7ANE - chains Ax and 1 of the 124 polymer chains in the assembly; structure by electron microscopy, 3.90 A resolution.

Chain Ax:
Name: LIM zinc-binding domain-containing protein
Source organism: Leishmania major
Reference sequence: Q4Q7T1 (Q4Q7T1_LEIMA); residue numbers follow UniProt; this construct covers 1-216
Sequence (216 residues; numbered 1 to 216; the number before each row is that of its first residue):
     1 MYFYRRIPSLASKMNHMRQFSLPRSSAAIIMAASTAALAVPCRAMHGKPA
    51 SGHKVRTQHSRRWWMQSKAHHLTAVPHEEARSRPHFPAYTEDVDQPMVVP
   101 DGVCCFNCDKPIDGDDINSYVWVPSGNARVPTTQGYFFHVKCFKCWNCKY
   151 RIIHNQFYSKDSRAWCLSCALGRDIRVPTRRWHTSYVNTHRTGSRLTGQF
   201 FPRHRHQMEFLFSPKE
Unresolved in the structure: 1-45, 213-216
Disulfide bonds: Cys145-Cys166
Ion coordination: Zn2+ site 1: Cys105, Cys108, His139, Cys142; Zn2+ site 2 near Cys169 (its only coordinating residue here)

Chain 1:
Molecule: Large ribosomal RNA
Source organism: Leishmania major
Sequence (18998 nucleotides; row label = number of the first residue in the row; note: 3 numbers in that range are skipped by the numbering (no residue carries them; nothing is unmodelled there); a row labelled like 857A-857D holds insertion residues (857A, then the next letters in order); numbers below 1 keep their minus sign (U-1268 is residue -1268)):
 -1268 UUUCAAAAAUUGACUAAUUUUGAUAUUGUUUUGGCUCUGGACUAAUUAAU
 -1218 UCUCCUUUAAUUUUAUUAUCUAAAAUUUGCAUACUUACAUAUUAAAGUAG
 -1168 UUAGUUUAGAUAUGAAAAUUAGUUAGAUUUCCAUUUGAAUUAGUUAUGUU
 -1118 AAAUAUAGAAUUAGUUAGGGUUGAUAAUGAAAUCAAUUAAGUUUAUAUAU
 -1068 AAAGUUAGUUAGUCAAUAUGAAUUUUUUUGCAAACAUUUCCGGUUGACUU
 -1018 CAUGUGAUUACACGUACUCCGUUUUGUUUUUAUGUGUCAUGAUUUGCAUU
  -968 GAUUUUUUCGCAACCACACCAUAAAUCUAAUAUACUCAACAGCACCUACC
  -918 AAGAGUUAAAAAUGAAAUUAAAUAAAAAUAAAAAAUAAAAUAAAAAUAAA
  -868 AUAAAAAUAAAUUUAAAAAUAAAAAUAAGUUUAAAAAAUAAAUUAAAAUA
  -818 AAAAAUUAUAAAAUGGAAAUUGAAAAAUAAAUUACAAAUAAAAGAUUAAA
  -768 UUUGAAUUAAUUACAGAAAUUAGACACAACACGCCCGAUCGAUUUCAUGC
  -718 AUACACUUUUACUUCGUUUUCGGUUUACGUUUUGUUGUUUGUAUUGGCUC
  -668 GAUGGAUGAAUAUAAAAAGCUUAAAUACAAAAUUUCCAACAAUUGGAUAA
  -618 GCAAGAGUUAAAAAAUGAAAUUAAAUAAAAAUAAAAAAUAAAAUAAAAUA
  -568 AAAUUAAAAUAAAAUAAAAAAUAAAAAAUUAAAAAUAAAAUUAAAAUAAA
  -518 AAGUUAGAAAAUAAAAAAUUUAAAAAAUAUAAUUUGAAAAAUAAAUUACA
  -468 AAUAAAAGAUUAAAUUUGAAUUAAUUGCAGACACUAGACACACAUUUCCG
  -418 AUCGAUUUCACGUAUACAUUUGUACUUCGUUUUUGGUUUAUGUUUUGUUG
  -368 UUUGCACUGAUCGAGCAAAAUUUUUAUUUUAUAUAUAAUUUAAACUUUUG
  -318 UUGUUGUUUGUUAGUAAGCAAAAAUAUUUAUGUCAUUUUAAUAUUAUUUA
  -268 UGUACUUACUAUUAUUUUGAUAAAUUUUAACUUUAAAUAGCAUAAAAACU
  -218 ACAAUCAAUAAAGCAUAAAAAAAUUUAUUUAUGAUUAUAUUAAUAUAAAA
  -168 UGACCUAAUAUAAUGAAAAUACUUUAGUGUUAAGUUAUUUGUUUUAUUAU
  -118 GAAAUAAGUUGCACUAUUUAUUGAAUUAAUAAAGAAAGAAUAGAAAUAAA
   -68 UAAGUUAUAAUAUCUUUAAUUUAUUUAUAAUUUCUUUGCAUUUGUAUUUA
   -18 GUGUGAGUUUACAUUUAAUUUUAUAUUAUUUUAGUGUUAGUAUAUAUUUA
    32 AAUUUAAUCAAAGUUAUUAUUAAAUAAUAUUGAUUUUGGAUGAAUUUAAU
    82 UUUUAAUUAUAUUUUUGAAUUUUAAUUUUAUUAUUUUGAUUUAAUAUUUU
   132 UAAAAUAUUAUAUAUUUUAGAUUUAAAUUUGUUGUUUUAUAUUUAGUUUA
   182 AUGUUUAUAAAUUGAUAAUUAAUUUGUUUUAUUUUAAAGUUUUUAUGAAC
   232 UGUGAUUUAUAGUUUAUUAUUUUUAGUUUAAUGUUUAAAUAUUUAACUAG
   282 UGAUGGCACAGUUGUUCUAUAUGUACCUAUAAAAAAUAGUAAAAUUAUUU
   332 UAAUUAAAUUAAUAAAUAAUUAUUAAACUAAUUUUAUAUUAAUAUUAUGA
   382 AAAAUUUAAAAAUUAAUUUUUUUUUCUAAUUUUUAUAUAUUGAAGUAAUA
   432 UGUAUUGAAUUGAAUAUUAAAAAUACAAAUUUAAUUUGUAAUUAAUAAAU
   482 AUAUUUUAUUUUAAUAGAUGUUUAAUGUUAAUUAAUUUAUUAUUUUAAUA
   532 UUUAAUAUUUGUUUAUACAAAAGUAACUUUUUUUGAAUAUAAAGAAUUAU
   582 UAUUAUAAAUAUUAUUUUAAAAAUAUAAAAAUAUUGUUAAUAAAAUUAUC
   632 AAGUUUCAAAAGCGUUUAUUAAAUGCGUCGGUCUAAGUAUUAUAUUUAAG
   682 AUUAUUCUUGUAUAUAGAUUUUUAUUUUAAUAAUUCUACAUAAUUAAAAA
   732 UUAACCUCAAAUUAUAUUUAUUAGUAGCAUAGUAAUUUAUUAACUGAUUA
   782 UUAAAGCGUUCCAUAGAAAAUUUUAAAAUUAUAACAAUCUAAAUAAAUAA
   832 UAAAUUAAAAUAAAAAUUUUAAAAAA
857A-857D AAUU
   861 AAAAAAUUAAAAUAGGGCAAGUCCUACUCUCCUUUACAAAGAGAACGUUU
   911 AUAUGUAAUUGUAUGUUUGAUUGGGGCAAUACUAUAUCUAUUUAUAUAGA
   961 AAAAGAACUAUAUUUAUUGAAAUAAUAAAAGGUUCGAGCAGGUUAACAAG
  1011 CAUUAAUACUAAAUGUGUUUCAUCGUCUACUUAUUGCUAAAUUAUAAUUG
  1061 AUUGUUCAUCAAAAAAGCAAUUCGUUAGUUGGGUUAAAAUCGUUGUAAAG
  1111 CAGAUUUGUUUAUAUAUUUAAUUUUUGUAUAUAGUUAAAAAUUAAUAUUA
  1161 GUACGCAAGGAUUCAUUAUUUGUAAUUUAAAUAUAUUAAAUGUUAUUUUA
  1211 UUAAAUAAAAUAAAAUAAGUCAAUUGUUAUUAUUCAUAUUAAUUUUUUUA
  1261 AAAGUUUUUUAAUUUUAUAUUAGUUUAUUUGUUUAAAAAGUAUCUAAUUA
  1311 AUUCAUUAUUUAGGAAUAGUUAAUAAUAAUUUAUAAUUCUGAUUAGAUUU
  1361 GUUUGUUAAUGCUAUUAAAGGGGUGUGGAAAAAGUGUUAAAUUUUUGAUA
  1411 UAUUUAAAUAAUAAAUAAAAUAUAACUUAUUAGUCAGAAAUGGAUGCCAG
  1461 CCGUUGCGGUAAUUUCUAUGCUUUUAAAUAUUAUACAUUUAUUUUAUAAA
  1511 UUUGUUACUAUAUAUUUUUAGUCAAUAAAACUAAUAAUUAUUUUUAUUUG
  1561 UUUUUAAACACCGUUUGGUAUAUGCAAAUAAAAAAUGACAUUAAUUAUUA
  1611 AUUAUAUUAUAUUAUAUUUAUUCAUUUAAGUCAACAAUAUCUAUUUACUG
  1661 UUUUUGACAACAUGAUAAGGAUUAUAAAUGGUAUUGCAAAUUUUAUAAUC
  1711 AAAACUAAUUUAUUAUAUUAAAUUAGCAUGUUUAGAUAAAACAAUAAAUU
  1761 UAGAAGGUAUUGUUGCCCACCAUUCUUUGUAAUAAAGACAACGUGCAGUA
  1811 AUUAAUGUAUUUAUAAAAAUAUAUUUUUUUUUUUUAAAUUUUCGUUGCCU
  1861 UUUUUAUUAUUUAGAAAAUUUAUGAAUUUAUACAAAUCAAUAAUGAAAAU
  1911 UAUAGUAUUAUUAUUUAUGAGGAGAAUUUUCGGAAGGAGGGAUUUUCGGA
  1961 CCAGGAAUGUCCAGAGAGGUUUCGGGCAUCAGCGAUUGAUUUUGGGAGAA
  2011 CGGAGCCGCCGAGUGAAAUUUGCCCAGAGCAGAGUCGGGAGAAGAGUGGA
  2061 UCGACCGAAGAAAAGACCGUUUUUCGGAAGGGGAGCAGGUCCAACCGAUU
  2111 UUUUUGCCAACUUGCACAGGAGGGAGCCAGAAGCGCACUCAAAGUUAGUU
  2161 UUGGGAGAUUUGAAGGGAGAAAUUUCCGAGUUUAUUCAUAUAUUUUUUAG
  2211 UUUGUGUUAGCAAAUUUUGAAAUACAACUUUUUUGCAAAUUGGAAGAAAA
  2261 CCUCCCAAAUGUAGCUUCCCAAUCUUCCUCUCUAAUCCAUUCCCAACGGU
  2311 CUUUCCCCCAUCAUCCUCAGAUGUCUCUUCCCCCCCAAAAAAUCCUAAAA
  2361 AUCCAAGUUCAUCUCGCUCUCUCUCCCCUCAAUUUCCUUAAAAACUCGCU
  2411 UCCUAAACUUAUCCCGAAAACCCCGCUCUUCUUCCCUCUAAAUCUUUAUC
  2461 UCCUCCCCUCCAAAUCUCCCUCAAAUCUCUCCUCUCUUCUCCCGAAACUU
  2511 UAAUCUUUUUAUUUUAUAAAUAAAUUUGGUAUUUAAAAUAUUAUAAUUAA
  2561 AUAUUCUAAAUUAUUUAAUAAUAUUAGAAAUGAAUACUUUAUUAAAAUAA
  2611 UAUUAAUGUGUAAUAUAUUUAAUCAUAUUAGAAUUCCGUUUAAAUUGAAA
  2661 UAUAUUGAAUUGUAAUUAUCAAUACAAUAUAAGUUAUUAAAUAAUAAUUU
  2711 AAUUUUAUAUGUUUUAUAAUUGUAAUUAUUUAGUUUUGAAAGUUUAUAUA
  2761 UAAACAAGAUAUAACCUUUUUAUUUUUUAAUACAAUUUUAAAUGAAAUUU
  2811 AUGAUUUAUUAUUAUUAAAUAUUACUGGCAGACUACAUGAAAAAUAUAAA
  2861 AAGGCAUUUGUAUAGGUUUACUUUUGGACCUCAACAUCCUGCAGCUCAUG
  2911 GCGUUUUAUGUUGUUUAUUAUAUCUUUCUGGAGAAUAUAUAGUUUAUAUU
  2961 GAUGUAAUAAUUGGUUAUUUGCAUCGUGGUACAGAAAAGUUAUGUGAAUA
  3011 UAAAACUGUAGAACAGUGUUUACCGAUGAAGACUGGAUUAUGUGAGUGUC
  3061 GUUUGCAACGAGCAUUUACUGUCAUUGUGUUUUGAGUAUAUGUUGAGGUG
  3111 UUGUCUUGCUAUUCGCUGUGCAUUUAUGCGUUUAUUAAUGUGUGAGUUUA
  3161 CGCGUUGUUUCAAUGGACUUCUUUGUUGCUCUUGUAUGGUUAUGGAUAUA
  3211 GGAUCAUUGUCGCCAAUGCUUUGAUCGUUUGAAGAACGUGAUAAGUUGAU
  3261 GACUUUUUUUGAUUUGUGUUGUGGUUGUAGAAUGCAUUUAGCAUUUAUGU
  3311 GCUUAUUAGGUUUACUUGAUGAUUUUGUAUUUGGGUUUAUAGAUUUUUUA
  3361 UUGAUGUUGUGUAUAUCAUGUUUAUUUGUUUUAGAUUUAUAUGAUUUGCU
  3411 UUUUAUUGGAAAUAGACUUUUAUAUUUGCGUUUGCGCGGGUUAGCAUUUU
  3461 UUGAUGUUUUUGAUUUAUGUUUUAAUAGUAUAAGUGGUUGUUUGUCUAGA
  3511 UCGUUGGGUAUGGUAUGAGAUGUUAGAUUAUAUAGUUGUUACGAAUUAUA
  3561 UUUUAUGUUAGUUUUUGAUUAUUGUUUUUGUUAUUUAGGUGAUGCAUUUG
  3611 AUAGACUUUUUUUGCGACUUUUUGAUAUGCGUAUGAGUAUACUUCUAUGU
  3661 AAACAAUGCUUUUUUGUAGGUUUUUUUGUCUUUGGAUUUGUGUGUUUAUU
  3711 UGAUUAUAUGUAUGUUGAUGUAACUAUAGAAACUAUAAUUAGUUUAUUUU
  3761 AUAGUUUAUGAUGUUGCAUAUUACCAGGAUGUUCAUUUGCUAAUGUUGAA
  3811 CAUCCUAAAGGCGAAUACAGUAUUUUUUUAUGUUUUUUAUAUGGAUUUAU
  3861 AUCACGUUUACGUAUACGUUGUGCAGAUUUUGUGCAUAUUUGUUUAUUAG
  3911 AUGUGAUGAUGCGAGGGUUUAUGUUGCACGACUUAGUAGCAGUUAUUGGU
  3961 AAUGUUGAUGUUGUUUUUGGUUCUGUAGAUCGAUAAGCUAUUUAUUUAUA
  4011 UACAAAAAUGAAAGAUGAAUCUAAAAAUUGGUGCGGAGGGGUUUGAUUUU
  4061 UGUUGGGGUUCUGUCUUACCUGCUAUUUGUAUAGUUUAUUUAACUUUUUG
  4111 UUUAUGUGGAUUAUUUUGUAUUAUGUUUGGUAGUUUUGUUUUUAUUGAUU
  4161 AUUGUUUUAUUUGUUUUUUUUCUUGUCUUGUAUUUUGUUUAGUAUGCUUG
  4211 UUGUGCGAUUUAUUUGUAGAUUCAUUACGGGGUUUGUUUGAUGUUUGUUG
  4261 UUUUAUACGUUGUAUUCAAUAUUGUUUUGUAUGGUUUAUAAUUAGUGAAU
  4311 UACUUCUUUUUUUAUCUUUAUUUUAUGUAGUUUUCAGUUUAGUUUUAUUU
  4361 GUGAGUGUUGAAUUUGCAUUUGUAUUUGUUAUGCCUAUUAUGUUUAGUUG
  4411 UUUAAUUUGUGAUUUUGGUUUUGUAUUUUAUUGAUAUUUUAUUGAUAUUU
  4461 UUAAUUUAUUAAUUAAUACAUUUUUAUUAUUUGUAAGUGGUUUAUUUGUU
  4511 AAUUUUGUUUUAUUUUUAUUUUGAUUUCGUUUUUUUUUAUGUGUUUUAUU
  4561 UAUGUUAUGAGUCGGUAUAUUAUUUGGCUUUUUGUUUAUGUGAAAUCAAG
  4611 UUUGAGAGUUUUCAUUAUUAUUUGUGACUUGUAGUUGUGGCGUAUUUGGA
  4661 UCAAUACUUUUUUUAAUCGAUUUAUUGCAUUUUAGUCAUGUCUUUUUAGG
  4711 UAUAUUUUUGUUAUUUUUAUGUUUUAGUCGUUGUUUUAAUUUUUUAUGUA
  4761 UGGAUACACGUUUUGUAUUUCUAUAUGUAGUGUGCCUAUAUUGGCAUUUU
  4811 GUUGAUUGCGUUUGAUUUUUUUUAUUACGAUUUGUAUAUUUUGAUGUUUU
  4861 AAGUGUGGUUUACUUAUAUGCAUAAAGGCUCAAUUUUGAAUUUUUAAAUU
  4911 UUAUUCUAAAAAGCGGAGAGGAAAGAAAAGGCUUUUAACUUCAGGUUGUU
  4961 UAUUGCGUAUUUAUGGUGUGGGUUUUAGUUUAGGUUUUUUUAUUUGUAUG
  5011 CAGAUAAUUUGUGGUGUGUGUUUAGCAUGAUUAUUUUUUAGUUGUUUUAU
  5061 AUGUACUAAUUGAUAUUUUGUUUUAUUUUUGUGAGAUUUUGAUUUGGGAU
  5111 UUGUAAUACGAAGCACACAUAUUUGUUUUACAUCGUUGUUAUUUUUUCUU
  5161 CUUUAUGUUCAUAUAUUUAAGUGUAUAGUAUUAAUAAUUUUAUUUGAUAC
  5211 ACAUAUUUUAGUAUGGGUGGUAGGUUUUGUGAUAUAUAUAUUUAUAGUAA
  5261 UAAUAGGUUUUAUUGGCUAUGUUUUACCAUGUACAAUGAUGUCGUAUUGG
  5311 GGUUUAACAGUGUUCAGUAACAUUUUAGCAACUGUCCCAGUUAUUGGUAC
  5361 UUGACUUUGUUAUUGAAUAUGAGGUAGUGAGUAUAUUAAUGAUUUUACAU
  5411 UGUUAAAAUUACAUGUGUUGCAUGUGCUAUUACCUUUUGUAUUAAUACUU
  5461 GUAAUAUUUAUGCAUUUGUUUUGUUUACAUUAUUUUAUGAGUUCAGAUGG
  5511 UUUUUGUGAUCGAUUUGCAUUUUAUUGCGAACGUUUAUGUUUUUGUAUGU
  5561 GAUUUUAUUUACGAGAUAUGUUUUUGGCUUUUUUGAUAUUAUUUUUUGUA
  5611 AUUUAUUUUAUUUUUAUAAAUUGAUAUUUUGUUUUUCAUGAAGAAUCUUG
  5661 AGUUAUAGUUGAUACAUUAAAAACAUCUGAUAAGAUUCUUCCUGAGUGAU
  5711 UUUUUUUAUUUUUAUUUGGUUUUUUAAAAGCUGUACCAGAUAAAUUUACU
  5761 GGUUUAUUAUUAAUGGUUAUUUUAUUAUUUUCCUUAUUUUUGUUUAUAUU
  5811 AAAUUGCAUAUUAUGAUUUGUUUAUUGUAGAAGUUCAUUGUUGUGAUUUA
  5861 CAUAUUCAUUAGUUUUAUUUUAUAGUAUAUUUAUGAGUGGUUUUUUAGCA
  5911 CUGUAUGUUAUAUUAGCAUAUCCUAUAUGAAUGGAAUUACAAUUUUGAGU
  5961 GUUGCUUUUGUUUAUGUUAGUUGUAUGUAGAUUAGAUUAAAAAUUUAUAU
  6011 AUUUUUUAUUAAGCGUUAAUAUAUUAAAUUUUAUUUAGAAUAGUAUUAAU
  6061 AAUCAAAGGGUUGGAAGAAAUUUGCGAAAGAAAGGGAUCUUAGAAAGGAA
  6111 AUUUUAGUUUAAGACCGAGAAGGGGAGAAGGGAGAGAGAGAUUCGUGUUA
  6161 UUUAAUUUUUAUGGAUUAAUUGCGUAUUACUGUAUAACAUAUUUAAAUGU
  6211 CUAUAUUUUAUUUUGUAUUGUAUUUAUGUAUUAUAUGGCUUUUUUAUUUU
  6261 GUUUUUGCAUUUUAUUAGAUUUUAUAUUAUUUGGAAGUCUUUUAGUAGGA
  6311 GAUGCGUUUAUGGAUGUUUUUUUUUUACGUUAUCUAUUAUGCUUUUUGGA
  6361 GUGUUUUUCAUUAUUAUGUAGAUGUAUAUCUACUUUUUUACGAAUGUUUU
  6411 GUAAUCUUUUGUCUUCGCAUUUUUUGAUGCUUAUGUUUUGUGAUUUUGUA
  6461 UAUUUUUUUAUUGUAUUUCUAUUAUUUUUUUUAAUGUGUGAUAUUAUUUA
  6511 UUUUAUGAUAUUUUCAUUCGCCAUGCUAUUUUGCAUAAUAUUUUAUUUAU
  6561 UUUUAUAUGCAUUAGAUAUGUUUUGCGCAUUAUUACAAAUAUUUAUAUUU
  6611 UGUAAUAUGAUAAUGCAAUUAAUCAUGGAUUUUUUAUUGUUAUUAAUUUU
  6661 UCAUUAAUUUAUAGAAUUAAAUCGAAUAAGUUAAUUAUAUCAAAAAAUAG
  6711 UAUAAAUAUACUACAACUUAAUAUAAAAAAUAGGUUUGAAAAUCGCACAG
  6761 UAUGUAAUCGUACAACUCAGAAUCCUAUAAAUUGAUAAGAAAAUAUAAAG
  6811 AUGUUAAUUAUUAGUCUAAAAUAAAAAAUAUAAAUAAUAACCAACCAUAU
  6861 UAUUGAAAAGAAAAUAAUACAAAUUCCCAUAUAACUUAAGUGAAGUAGUA
  6911 AACAAAAUACUUUUAAAAAAAAACCAAAUACUAUUGGAAUAGCACCAAUA
  6961 CAUAAAAAAAUACUUGCUAAUAAUACACUAAUUAAUAAAUUAUUAAAAAA
  7011 GCUAAAAAAAAUAAAGUUAAUUAAAAAAUAAUUUUCAUUAUAUUUAAUAU
  7061 CGAACAUAUUAUAUACUAUAAAAAAAUAAUAUAAAAUUAUUAAUAUAAUC
  7111 AGACUUAAUGAGUAAAUUAAAUGAAAAUUUAGAUACAUAUAAAAGAUGUA
  7161 AUUUUUAUUAGAAAUAAAUAUUAAAAAUAAAAAACUAAAAUUAUUAACGC
  7211 UAAGUACAAAUAAAAGACUUACAAUUGCAAAACUAUUUAAUCCAAUUAAC
  7261 ACGCAUGUAAUGCAUUGUAUUAUAAUAAGUUUUAUAAAUAUUAUAUAAAA
  7311 GUAAAUAAAGCAAAUAAGCAAAAUAAUAAGUAUAAAGCAAAAUAAGACAU
  7361 AAAAUGUUAGCAUGUAGAUAAAUAUAAACACUCCAAGCCGAAUGUAUAAU
  7411 UGUUCUAAAAAUAAAAUCAAUAUUGCAAUAUAUAAUUUAAAUAAUAUAAG
  7461 UAAUAUAUAAAAUAAGCAUAAUAUACCUAAUCAUUCUUCAUCAAAUAUUA
  7511 GAAAACAAAAAUCACAGAGAUAAAAACAGUAAUUUAGUAACAUAUAAUAU
  7561 AGCAAGACAAAUAAUAAUAUAAAGUUUAUUAAAUUUAUCAUAUAAUAAUA
  7611 UCAUAAUAUUAGUAUUUUAUAACCGAAUCUACUUGAUAUUAAUAUAAGAA
  7661 AAAGUAAUAAGCUAAAUAAUUCAAAUAGUAUUGAAAUAAAAAGUAUAUGU
  7711 AUUACAUUUAAAAACAUAAAAAUUAUUAUAUAUUGUAUAAUUAUUAUCAU
  7761 GAAUACGAAUCUAGUAUCAAAGUUUAAAAAACAAAAAAGAAAAAAAAAGC
  7811 AAAAUAAAAAAAGUAGUAAAAAGAUAAAGCAUAUAUAUGAGUCUAAAAUU
  7861 GUUAGUAUUAUUAUGUUAAUAAUUACAAUUCAUAUUAAAUCAAAUGAUAA
  7911 AUAAAAAAGUGAAUUAUAAUCACAUAAGAUAAUAAAACUAUAAAGUAAUA
  7961 AAAAUAAUAUUAUAUGUAUUAAGUAUAGAAACAGAAGGAUUUCGAAAGGA
  8011 GAGGACAGUUUAAGGAUUUUGAGGAGAAAUUUCGAGGGGAAAGGGGGGAA
  8061 CCAGAAGAACAUAGAAGUCAGUUUUCGAUAUUAAAAUAAUAUAGCAAUUA
  8111 UUUUUGUAGUGAACAGUCAAAUAAAAGUAAGAACGCACAUGUAGAAUAAA
  8161 AAAAUAAGUAUAAAUGCUUGCGCUGUUGUAAUUUUUAGUCUAUAACCAAU
  8211 UACCCUUGGAUAAAAAAACCCAAUAAUUAAGAUAAUUAUAGCUUUAAAAC
  8261 AUAUAAAUAAGCCCCCAAAACAGAGACUGGCUAAUAAUAAUGUUGUCAGU
  8311 AACACAUGAUUUAUUUCAAGAACGGAAUAUAAUAUAAAAAAGAAUCCUGA
  8361 UAGUUCUGUAAUCAACCCAGCGACUAAUUCACUUUCACAUUCCAUAUAGU
  8411 CGAAUGGUAGUUUUAAUCCGUCUAGAAGCAUACUUAUUCAAAAUAUACAU
  8461 ACAAAUAAGAUGCCGGCAAUAUAAAAGUUUGUAAUAUAAAUCUGCCCAAC
  8511 ACAAAUGUCUUUAAUGCAAAAAAAGCUAAAGUAGUCUAACGAAUAUACAG
  8561 UUGUGUAUAAUAAAAAUAAGCCACUUUCAGAAAUAAUACUAAAAAACAUA
  8611 GUGCGCAUUGCAGAAAGAUAUACAAAGCAACUAGAGAAUAAAAAGCAACC
  8661 UACAAAAAAUGUGCUAAACAUAUUACUGAAAACAUGUACGCACAUCAUUA
  8711 UUGUAAUAGUGAAUCCUGUGUCUAAUAACAGUAUAAAACCUAUAGGAAAA
  8761 UAAAACCAACCAAUAAAAAUGCAGCAUGUAGUAAUUAACAUUGCACCUAU
  8811 UAAGUAAAUGAUUUCAAAACUAAUUACAAAAAUGAUAAAUUUAAUAAAAA
  8861 GUUUUAUUCCGUCAGUUAUUGGUGUUAAAAUUCCAAAAAAACAAAGGGCC
  8911 GGACCUAUUCGUAUUUGAACUAAAGCUAAAAUUCUUCUUUCACAAAGACU
  8961 UACAAAGCCGGUCAAGACAAGAACAACUAAAAUGUCAAUAAUAAUAAUGA
  9011 UAAUAAUAUCUAUAUUUAACAUUUUUAAUUAUGGCUUUUAUUUUAUCAUU
  9061 UUGAAUGAUUUUUUUACUGGAUUCUGUAAUUGUUUUAUUAUCUUUUGUGU
  9111 GUUUUGUAUGUAUAUGGAUAUGCGCUUUAUUAUUUUCAGCAUGUUUAUUA
  9161 GUGUCGAAAUUAAAUAAUGUUUAUUGUACUUGGGAUUUCACGGCAUCUAA
  9211 GUUUAUUGAUGUGUAUUGAUUCAUUAUUGGAGGUAUGUUUUCAUUAGGAC
  9261 UUUUACUUAGGUUAUGUUUGUUAUUAUAUUUUGGUCAUUUAAAUUUUGUU
  9311 AGUUUUGAUUUAUGCAAAGUUGUUGGAUUUCAAUGGUAUUGAGUCUAUUU
  9361 UAUUUUUGGAGAAACAACAAUAUUUAGUAAUUUAAUUUUGGAAAGUGAUU
  9411 AUAUGAUUGGUGAUUUACGUUUAUUACAGUGUAAUCAUGUUUUAACUUUA
  9461 UUAAGUUUAGUUAUAUAUAAAUUAUGAUUAUCUGCUGUUGAUGUUAUACA
  9511 UUCAUUUGCAAUUUCAAGUUUAGGUAUUAAAGUAGAGAACCUGGUCGUUG
  9561 UAAUGAAAUAGUUUUAUUUUCAUCAAAUAAUGCUACAGUGUAUGGGCAAU
  9611 GUAGUGAACUUUGUGGUGUAUUACAUGGAUUUAUGCCAAUAGUGAUUUGU
  9661 UUUAUAUAGGUAUAUAAUCUAUAUCAUAAUAUUAGGGGAAAGAAGGACUG
  9711 AGUCGAAUAUUUGAUUUAUUAUGUAUUAGGAGUUAUGAUUUUAUAUUAUG
  9761 AUGAUUUGAUUUAGACUUUAUUUUAUAUGAUUUCGUUUUUGAUUUUGUAG
  9811 UGUGUAUAACUUUUAUUUUUGUGUUUGUCUUAGGUUUUUUUCUUAGAAUA
  9861 UUUUUUAGUUUUGUAUUUGUGUUAUUAUUUAUAGUUUUUUUUGGUUUAUU
  9911 UAUGCUUACGUUUAUGUAUAUAGGUUAUUUUAUAUAUUAUAUUUAUAUAU
  9961 UAUAUAAUUUUAUAUGUUAUUUUUUUUGUUUUAGUAUUUCGUAUUUAUUA
 10011 UAUUAUAUUGAGUUUUUUACAUAUUUAUUAUGUUUUAUAUUUAUAGAUUU
 10061 UAUAUCGUUUUCUAUCCAUUUAAUUUCUUAUUUUGGCAUUAUUUAUAUAU
 10111 UUAAUGUUAUAUUUUGUUCGUAUUUAUUUUGUCUAUUUUAUUUUAUAAUU
 10161 UGUUUUAUAUUUUGUUUUAUAUUUUUUGUUAUUCGAUGUUUAUUUAUAAU
 10211 AGUUUAUGAUUUUUUGUUUUUUAAUUUUGAUAUAUAUUUAUCAUUUUUAA
 10261 UGUGUGAUAUGUUGUAUAUCGAUUAUAUAUGUUUUUUAUUGAUAUAUUUU
 10311 GGUUUUAUAUUUUCAUUUAUAUUAGGCUUUUUUUGUUUUAUAUUUGUUUU
 10361 AAAUUAUGUUUUUUUAGUAUUAUUUUUUGUCUUGGCGUUAUUUUUUGGGU
 10411 UUUUAUUUUUAUCAUAUGGUAUUUUUAUAUUUUUUAUUUAUUAUUUUUUU
 10461 UGAUUAUUCGUUAUAUAUAGUCGUACAUGUUUUACAUUAGUGCAAUCGGU
 10511 AAUUAUAUUUUUUAAAUUUUUAUACUUUGAUGUUUUUUUUAUAUUUAUAU
 10561 UUUUAUUGAUAUUGUUUAUUAUUUGUUUUUUUGGUUUCUUUUUAAAAGAU
 10611 UUUUUAUUUUUGAAUUUUUUUUUUGAUAUGUUUAUUGUAUUAAUAAGUUA
 10661 UGAUGUGAAUAAUUAUUGUGCAUUUUAUAAUCAUUAUCAACAGUUUUGUG
 10711 UUACUCAAUUAUUGUCUAUUUAUAUGUAAAAAAAUAAAAAUAAAGAUUGU
 10761 CAAAAAUAUAUAAAAAAAACAAAGCAGAAACACAAUAUUAAAAACAGGUA
 10811 GUCUAAAACUAUAUGCGCAAAGUCAACUAGUAAUAAAUAUAAAACCAUUA
 10861 CACAAGGUAUUCAGGUUGAGAAGUAGAAAAAGCAGUAUAGGCUGAAUACG
 10911 AAUAGAUUAACAAAGAAUAAACAAUAGUCUCAAAAUAAAAACACACAGAA
 10961 CAGUGCGCAUAAAAACAAAAUUAAGCUUGCUAAUAAUAGCAUUCCGUAGA
 11011 GCAUGAAUGAACUUCAAAAUAAAAAUGACACAGGAUAGUCAGAUAUUCUA
 11061 CGAGGAAAUGCAUACAUACCUAAACUAUGCAUUGGGAAAAAAACCAUAUU
 11111 AGAUCCUAUAAAAAGCGUACUAAUAAAGUAAAACAUUCAGAAUAAAUAUA
 11161 AUUCUAUAGGUAGUCAUUUUGCAAGAAAGUGAAUAAAUCCUGCAAGAAAU
 11211 CCAACAACAGCACCUAAAGAUAAAACGUAGUGAAAGUGACCGACUACAAA
 11261 GUAUGUGUCAUGUAACAUGAUGUCUAUACCAACAUUCGCCAAAAAAAGCC
 11311 CUGUUACAGCACCAGACAAAAACAUAAAAAUAAACAUUAUAACAAAAUAU
 11361 AUCUCAAAUGUAAUUAUAAUAUCUGUAUAAAUAAAACUAUAGAUCCAAUU
 11411 GAAUAGCUUGACACAUGUGGGUAGGCCAAUCAAAAUAGAUACUCCACCAA
 11461 AAUAUGCUCUAGAAUCAACAUCCAUCCCUACAACAAACAUGUGAUGCGCU
 11511 CACACAAACAUACCUAAGAUCGCAAUUAAUAUCAUUGAAUAUAUCAUUGC
 11561 AACCGCACUGAACACACAGCGAAAUCCGACUAUUUCAAUAAUAGUAGAGA
 11611 UAAGACCAAAUACAGGUAAUAAUAUUAUAUAAACUUCAGGAUGACCAAAA
 11661 AAUCAAAACAGGUGUUGAAAUAGAAUCAAGUCACCACCACCAACAACAUC
 11711 AUAAAAUGAAGUAUUAAAGUUUCUGUCACAUAAAAUCAAGGUCACACCUC
 11761 CCGCUAAUACUGGUAAAGUUAUUAUUAACAAAAUAGCAGUUAUAAGCGCA
 11811 GCUCAAAUAAAUAGCGAUCACGAUAAAAAACUAAAGAAUUUUCUACGACA
 11861 GCAAAAUACAGUACCAAGUAAAUUUAUAGAGUUUAAAAUACUUGAUACAC
 11911 CUAAUAGAUGAACCGCAAACAUAACAAAGUCACAAGCCAAACUUGAAUGA
 11961 AAGUCUAUACAUAUUAAAGUAGGAUAUAGCGUCCAACCCACACCCAUACC
 12011 UUCCUCAGUCAAAAAACCGCUUACAACACAGCCAAAUCCGGCCAAGUACA
 12061 UUCAAAAACUCAUGUUGUUUAAACGUGGAAAAACCAUAUCGGGAAAACCU
 12111 GCCAUAACAGGAAUAAAGUAGUUCACAAGACCUCCCAUCAUAACAGGCAU
 12161 UAUAAACGCAAAAACCAUUAUCAAUCCAUGCGAGGUAAUUAAAACGUUAU
 12211 AAAACUGGUAAUCUCCAAACAAAACACCACAUCCUAUAAUAGAAAGUUCA
 12261 AGUCUAAUAAAUAGUGAAUAAACAUAUCCAACGAAUCCUGAUAGGAUUGC
 12311 AACUAAGAGAUAACACAAACCAAUCAUUUUAUGCGAAACACUUAAACACA
 12361 CCAAACAAAGUCAAAACAUUUUCAAUAUAAAAAAUUUAAAUUUAAUUUGU
 12411 UUGAUUUUAUAUAUAGUAAUAAUCCAAUCAAUUUUCGCUCUCGCCUUUCU
 12461 CCCACCCCCUUCUGCUUUCUUCCCUCCAACCUCUCUUCUUCCCCUCCCUA
 12511 CCUUUCUUCCCCUUCUAUUUCAGUUCCUUCUCCCCCUCCCUCCUAAUCCC
 12561 UGCUCUUCCAAAGUCUCUCUUUCUUCCCCUAAAGUCUUUCCCUGCUUUCU
 12611 AAUUUACUGAUUAAAAUAGUAUACGUGCUUGGUUAAUGUGUAUUGACUUC
 12661 AGUCAAAAUAUAAAAGUAGAGCUAGAUUAAAGUAACUAAAUAAUAAAAUU
 12711 UAAUAGAUGUUUAAGUUUAUAUUGAUUACUUUGAUUUUUUUGUUAUUAUU
 12761 UUUAAUAGUCAUAUUUAUAUUUAUUAAUUAUAGUUUUUGUUUAGCAUUGC
 12811 AAUUAAAUUAUGUUUAUAUAAAUAUAUAUCUAAAUUAUAUUAGUCUAUGA
 12861 UUUAUUUUUUUCAUGGGAGUUAUUGUAUAUUUUCUUGUUUUUCUUUUGUC
 12911 ACGUAAGUUAGUGUCUUACACAAAAUAUUUUUAUGUUUUAUGCUCGUAUU
 12961 UAUUUAUAUUUUUUGAUGUUGUAUUUAUAAUUUUAAUAGAUGACUUUAUG
 13011 UGUUUUAUGAUUUUAUUUGAAAGUUUAUUUUUUCCAAUUUGUUUUGUAAG
 13061 UUUAUUUUUUAAUUUUAAUAAUAGAUUUAUAUUUGCUAUAUUUUAUUUGG
 13111 UAGUAUUUAGUUCCUUAAGCUCAAUAAUGUGUAUUAUGAUUUGUAUAUUA
 13161 AUUAUUUUUCAUUUUAAUGUUUUGAGUCUGCAUAGUUUUGUUGAUGUGUG
 13211 UAUUUUUGAUAGUUUAUACUUAGGUAUGUAUAUAUGAGUGUUAUUAUUUA
 13261 UAAUGUUUGCUAUUAAGUAUCCAAUCUGACCAAUGCAUGUAUGAUUACCA
 13311 GAAAUGCAUGUAGAAGUCAAUACUGAAUUAAGUGUGUUGUUAGCAAGUGU
 13361 UGUGUUAAAAAUAGGUUUUUUCGGUCUUUAUAAAUUUUUAUUUUUGAGUU
 13411 UUAAUCAACUUUCGUUAUGGUUUUUAGGUUUUGUGGAUUGUUUAGUGAUG
 13461 UUAGGUUUGACAUUUUUGGCUAUUACGUUAUUAUUUUUGAGUGAUUAUAA
 13511 AAAAAUAAUCGCAAAUUGGUCUGUUAUACAUACGGGUAUAGCCUUAAUUU
 13561 UAUUGUGACAUAACGAUAUAUUGUUUUUAGGUUUAUUGAUUUUUUGUAAU
 13611 UUAUCACAUAUAAUAAGUUCUGCAUUAAUGUUUAUAAUGGUCGGAUAUAU
 13661 GUAUGAUAAUUAUGGUAUUCGAAUAUUUUUAUUAUUGGUGUCUUUUUUUG
 13711 GUAUUAGUUUGUGGAGUUCAUUAUUUUUAGGGAUUUUUUUAUUUAAUAUA
 13761 GAUUUCCCAUUUAUGCUGUUAUUUUAUGUUGAUAUAUUUUUAUUGUAUGG
 13811 GCUAAUUUCAUUAUCAUUUGUAUAUAUUUGUUGUUUUUACAUAAUAAUAU
 13861 UAGCAAUAUUUCUAUCAUCGAUAUAUAUAUAUAUAUGCUUAAGUUUUUAU
 13911 UCUUUUAUAUGAGUAGAUAAAUACUUACGUUUAGAUUUAACAAUAAAUGA
 13961 UAUUUAUCUAUAUUUUGUUAUAAGCGUGAUGGUUAUUUUUCUAUUUUAUU
 14011 UAAUUUAUUUGUUAUUUUAAUUAAUUUUAUUACACUAUUUUUUUUUCCGU
 14061 CCAGAUCUUUUAACAAAUCCCAUUCUCCCCCCUUUUCCUUCCCCCCUUUU
 14111 UUAAAACCUUAAAAGUCCCCUUCUGCGAACUUCUUAUGUCUCGUGUUCUG
 14161 UCUCCCCUGUCUCCCGCUCUGCCCUCUUUCCCUCUUUUCCAAACUAAUCC
 14211 UAUUGACCUUUAAUCUAAAGUUAAAAACGUGAAUUUUUGAGUGAGUUGCU
 14261 UUUUGUUAUUUUAGGGAAAAGCCACGAACCAAGCUCCGGAACCGACGGAA
 14311 UUGCAAAGAAGAAAAGAAAUUUUGUAUGCUUUUGGGGAUCCUAGUUGAAG
 14361 GAAUUUUGGGGGGAGAGCCAGGAGAAAGAUUUCACGGAAUUUGUUUUCGU
 14411 AAGCUAAAUUAUAAAUUUUAAUAUUAUAAGUAUUUAAUAUUCGACUUUAU
 14461 UUUUAUAUUCAGAAUUAAAAAUGUUUAUGUUUUUUUUUAUGUUUUUUUUC
 14511 AUGUUUGGAUUUGUUUGUGGUAUAUUUUUUGUUGGAAGGCAUAUGUUAAG
 14561 UUUUUGAUUAUCAAUAGUUUUAUGUGUUUUUUUAGUUUUAUCUGUACUAU
 14611 UUAGUUGUUUUUGUCUUAGUGUAUGUAUAUAUGGGUACUGCUUUUAUGAU
 14661 UUUUGUUUAAUUUUAAUUUUAGACUUUUGUUUUGUUUGAUUAACUUUUUA
 14711 UUGUAAUGGUUUUUAUAUAUUUAUUUUAUAUUUAAUUGAUAUUGUGUUUU
 14761 GUUUUAUAGUUUUUUAUGCAUUCUAUUAUAUGUAUUUUGAUGUAAUGUUA
 14811 GCCCGUUUUUUCCAUAUAUUUUGAUGAUUUGUUUUGUGUAUGAAUUUUUU
 14861 UAUAUUGUCGUAUGACUUUUUAACAGCUUAUUGUGGUUGAGAGUUGUUAG
 14911 GUUUAUUUUCAUUUUUUUUGAUAUCAUAUUUUUGAUAUAGAUUUUAUGCG
 14961 UUAAAAUUUGCUUUUAAAGCUUUUUUCAUAAGUAAAAUAGGCGAUGUUUU
 15011 GCUAUUAUUAGCAUUUACAAUAUCAUUUUUAAUAAAUGGCUAUUGUGUGA
 15061 UUACAUUUUAUUUUUUAUCGUUUUUAUGUGUGGAUUAUGUUUUAUUAUUG
 15111 UUUAUAAUAAUUUUAUUAUUAUUGUGUGGUUUUACUAAGUCUACUCAAUU
 15161 UGGUUUACAUAUUUGACUGCCAGAUGCAAUGGAAGGACCAAUCCCAGUGU
 15211 CUGCACUAAUUCAUGCUGCAACAUUAGUUGUAUGUGGUAUUAUAUUGGUU
 15261 AGUUUUAUUUUUUGAUGUUUUGAUUUUUGAUUUUGUUAUUUUUAUGGAUU
 15311 GCUUGGUUGAGCUAGUUUGAUUUUAGUAAUGAUGAGUUUAUGUGUUUUUU
 15361 AUAAUUUUGAUGUAAAAAGGUAUGUUGCAUUUAGUACUAUAUGCCAAAUA
 15411 AGUUUUUCUAUGUUUUGUUGUUUAUGUCUAGAUCUAUAUGUAGGUUGUUU
 15461 AAUUUUUUGUUAUCAUAUGUUUUAUAAAGCAACUUUAUUUAUUGUGCUAG
 15511 GUGUUUGAAUUCAUUUUUUUUUUGGAUUGCAGGAUAUACGUUGUUAUUUU
 15561 UUUACAUAUUUUUGUGGUUGUAUUUUAGCACGUAUGUUAUUGAUAUUUGC
 15611 UUUGUUAAACUCAUGUUCAUUAUGAUUUUUGUGUGGAUUUUAUUGUAAAG
 15661 AUCUUCUUUUAUGUAUGUUAAUGUUAACAUCAUUUUUUUUUAUAUUAGAG
 15711 UUUUUGUGUGUGUGUAUAUUUUUUAUAUUUUUUACUGUGUUAUAUAAUUA
 15761 UUUUUUGUUAUUUUUUUUGUGUUUUGUAUUUAAAUGCUUUUGUUUAAUUG
 15811 AUACACUUUUUUUAAUUUUUGAUUUUGAAUGCUGUCUUGUAUAUUGUACA
 15861 UUUUGUUUAUAUAUGUGUUUUAUACUAAUUUUUUUUGUUUUAGAUUUUUU
 15911 AUAUGUUUUUAUUUUUUCAAGUUAUUGCUUAUUUUGAUCUUUUUAUUUAU
 15961 AUUAUAUGUCUUUUUUUGAUAUUGCGAUAUUUACUAUAUUUGUAAUGAUU
 16011 UCAUUAAGUUUUGUAUAUUAUGGUUGUAUUAUAUUUUAUUUUUUUAAUAU
 16061 UGAUUGUAUUAUGUUUUUUUGACGAAUAUUUUUGUUUAUAACUGUCGGAU
 16111 UUUUAUUUUUUAUAUUUUCGGUAUGAUAUUUUAUUUGUUUUUAUAUAUAU
 16161 AUAUUUAUGUUUGUGUGAAAUAUUGUUAUAUAUUUUAGAUAUAAUUUAAA
 16211 GUAUUGUUUAUUUUUUUGUAUGUUAUUUAUAAUAUACAUUUAGUAGAGCU
 16261 AUGCAAAUUUAAUUUUGAAUUAAAUUCAGUCUAUCAGAGUAUAUUUUAUU
 16311 UAGAAAUUUAUAUUAUCUUUUAACUCCAAGUUUUUUAAGUAGUGUUUUGC
 16361 UAUUUUUUGUUAGAAUAUUAAUUGUAAAAUACAUAAUUUAUCUAAAUAAU
 16411 UAAUUAAUGAAAAGUAACUAAGACAAAAAAUGGUAUAAAAAGUAAAAUAA
 16461 GUAUUAUAGAUAAUAGUUAAUUUUUAAUUUUAUUAUGCAAGCACAACGAA
 16511 UUUAUUUUUAGUAAUAAUACGCCAAUAUGUUAUAUUUCCUGCCCAAUGAU
 16561 UGUAUGAACAAUUUUUGUAUGAUAAAUAAGUCGCCCACACCACGAAAUAA
 16611 CAAAUUUUUGCACGCCACAACAAAUUUAUGAACGAGUUUCUGUAUGCCAC
 16661 AACAAAUUUAUGAACGAGUUUCUGUAUGCCACAACAAAUUUAUGAACGAG
 16711 UUUCUGUAUGCCACAACAAAUUUAUGAACGAGUUUUUGUAUGCCACAACA
 16761 AAUUUAUGAACUCUGUAUGCCACAACAAAUUUAUGAACGAAUUUCUGUAU
 16811 GCCACAACAAAUUUAUGAACGAGUUUCUGUAUGCCACAACAAAUUUAUGA
 16861 ACGAGUUUCUGUAUGCCACAACAAAUUUAUGAACAAGUUUCUGUAUGACA
 16911 CAACAAAUUUAUGAACGAGUUUCUGUAUGACACAACAAAUUUAUGAACUC
 16961 UGUAUGCCACAACAAAUUUAUGAACGAGUUUCUGUAUGCCACAACAAAUU
 17011 UAUGAACGAGUUUCUGUAUGCCACAACAAAUUUAUGAACGAGUUUCUGUA
 17061 UGCCACAACAAAUUUAUGAACGAGUUUCUGUAUGCCACAACAAAUUUAUG
 17111 AACUCUGUAUGCCACAACAAAUUUAUGAACGAAUUUCUGUAUGCCACAAC
 17161 AAAUUUAUGAACGAGUUUUUGUAUGCCACAACAAAUUUAUGAACAAGUUU
 17211 CUGUAUGACACAACAAAUUUAUGAACGAGUUUCUGUAUGCCACGAACAAA
 17261 UUUAUGAACGAGUUUCUGUAUGACACAACAAAUUUAUGAACGAGUUUCUG
 17311 UAUGACACAACAAAUUUAUGAACGAGUUUCUGUAUGACACAACAAAUUUA
 17361 UGAAUGAGUUUCUGUAUGACACAACAAAUUUAUGAACGAGUUUCUGUAUG
 17411 CCACGAUAAACAUAUUUAUAUUAUAUUAUAUUAUAUUAUAUUAUAUUAUA
 17461 UUAUAUUAUAUUAUAUUAUAUUAUAUUAUUAUAUUAUAUUAUAUUAUAUU
 17511 AUAUUAUAUUAUUUAUAUUAUUAUAUUAUUAUAUUAUAUUAUAUUAUAUU
 17561 AUAUUAUAUUAUAUUAUAUUAUAUUAUAUAUUAUUAUAUUAUUAUAUUAU
 17611 UAUUAUAUUAUUAUAUUAUCAUUAUUAUUAGAAUAUUUACUAAUAUAUAU
 17661 AUAUAUCUAUAUCAAGCUUGUUAGAAAAAACUAUGUUUUUUCUAACAAGA
 17711 UUGAUACUCUCGGUAUGG
Unresolved in the structure: -1268 to 36, 713-747, 857A-857D, 1159-17728
Differences from the reference sequence: conflict U1840 (A3110 in 1756572068), U1841 (A3111 in 1756572068), U1843 (G3113 in 1756572068)
Ion coordination: Mg2+ near A176 (its only coordinating residue here)

Chain Ax / chain 1 interface:
Residue-residue contacts - 92 pairs, chain Ax then chain 1:
  His46(Ax) - A757(1)  phosphate contact
  His46(Ax) - G758(1)  salt bridge to the phosphate
  His46(Ax) - G777(1)  phosphate contact
  Gly47(Ax) - A799(1)  sugar contact
  Gly47(Ax) - A800(1)  sugar contact
  Lys48(Ax) - A652(1)  base contact
  Lys48(Ax) - G758(1)  salt bridge to the phosphate
  Lys48(Ax) - A799(1)  sugar contact
  Lys48(Ax) - G1091(1)  sugar contact
  Lys48(Ax) - G1092(1)  sugar contact
  Pro49(Ax) - A652(1)  phosphate contact
  Pro49(Ax) - A798(1)  sugar contact
  Pro49(Ax) - A799(1)  sugar contact
  Pro49(Ax) - G1092(1)  sugar contact
  Ala50(Ax) - A641(1)  sugar contact
  Ala50(Ax) - A652(1)  phosphate contact
  Ala50(Ax) - A798(1)  base contact
  Ser51(Ax) - A642(1)  base contact
  Ser51(Ax) - A652(1)  hydrogen bond to the phosphate
  Gly52(Ax) - A798(1)  sugar contact
  His53(Ax) - U259(1)  hydrogen bond to the sugar
  His53(Ax) - A277(1)  sugar contact
  His53(Ax) - C278(1)  sugar contact
  His53(Ax) - U650(1)  phosphate contact
  His53(Ax) - U651(1)  salt bridge to the phosphate
  Lys54(Ax) - U253(1)  salt bridge to the phosphate
  Lys54(Ax) - A277(1)  phosphate contact
  Lys54(Ax) - C278(1)  phosphate contact
  Lys54(Ax) - U279(1)  salt bridge to the phosphate
  Lys54(Ax) - G797(1)  sugar contact
  Lys54(Ax) - A798(1)  phosphate contact
  Val55(Ax) - A277(1)  sugar contact
  Val55(Ax) - A624(1)  base contact
  Val55(Ax) - A798(1)  hydrogen bond to the phosphate
  Val55(Ax) - A799(1)  phosphate contact
  Arg56(Ax) - A277(1)  phosphate contact
  Arg56(Ax) - C278(1)  phosphate contact
  Arg56(Ax) - A624(1)  salt bridge to the phosphate
  Arg56(Ax) - G797(1)  phosphate contact
  Arg56(Ax) - A798(1)  hydrogen bond to the phosphate
  Thr57(Ax) - U253(1)  phosphate contact
  Thr57(Ax) - C278(1)  phosphate contact
  Thr57(Ax) - G797(1)  hydrogen bond to the sugar
  Gln58(Ax) - U254(1)  hydrogen bond to the phosphate
  Gln58(Ax) - U255(1)  hydrogen bond to the phosphate
  Gln58(Ax) - A633(1)  sugar contact
  His59(Ax) - A276(1)  phosphate contact
  His59(Ax) - A277(1)  salt bridge to the phosphate
  His59(Ax) - A624(1)  hydrogen bond to the sugar
  His59(Ax) - A625(1)  salt bridge to the phosphate
  His59(Ax) - A633(1)  phosphate contact
  His59(Ax) - G634(1)  salt bridge to the phosphate
  Ser60(Ax) - A633(1)  hydrogen bond to the sugar
  Ser60(Ax) - U635(1)  phosphate contact
  Arg61(Ax) - G634(1)  phosphate contact
  Arg61(Ax) - U635(1)  hydrogen bond to the phosphate
  Trp63(Ax) - U253(1)  phosphate contact
  Trp63(Ax) - U254(1)  phosphate contact
  Trp64(Ax) - A632(1)  phosphate contact
  Trp64(Ax) - A633(1)  stacking on the base
  Gln66(Ax) - U245(1)  sugar contact
  Gln66(Ax) - U252(1)  hydrogen bond to the sugar
  Ser67(Ax) - U254(1)  phosphate contact
  Lys68(Ax) - U245(1)  sugar contact
  Ala69(Ax) - U245(1)  phosphate contact
  Arg81(Ax) - C631(1)  hydrogen bond to the base
  Arg83(Ax) - U254(1)  hydrogen bond to the sugar
  Arg83(Ax) - U255(1)  phosphate contact
  Arg83(Ax) - A633(1)  sugar contact
  Pro84(Ax) - U254(1)  sugar contact
  His85(Ax) - G243(1)  sugar contact
  His85(Ax) - U244(1)  hydrogen bond to the sugar
  His85(Ax) - U254(1)  phosphate contact
  Asn118(Ax) - A590(1)  hydrogen bond to the phosphate
  Arg151(Ax) - U241(1)  salt bridge to the phosphate
  Ile153(Ax) - A240(1)  base contact
  Ile153(Ax) - U241(1)  phosphate contact
  His154(Ax) - A242(1)  salt bridge to the phosphate
  His154(Ax) - G243(1)  salt bridge to the phosphate
  Ile175(Ax) - A240(1)  base contact
  Thr179(Ax) - A240(1)  hydrogen bond to the phosphate
  Arg180(Ax) - A240(1)  sugar contact
  Arg180(Ax) - U241(1)  salt bridge to the phosphate
  Arg181(Ax) - A588(1)  sugar contact
  Arg181(Ax) - A589(1)  salt bridge to the phosphate
  Tyr186(Ax) - U241(1)  sugar contact
  Tyr186(Ax) - A588(1)  phosphate contact
  Asn188(Ax) - A590(1)  hydrogen bond to the base
  Thr192(Ax) - A590(1)  base contact
  Leu196(Ax) - A242(1)  sugar contact
  Leu196(Ax) - G243(1)  sugar contact
  Thr197(Ax) - U244(1)  phosphate contact
Interface residues without a listed pair, chain Ax (44 interface residues in all): Arg62, His70, His71, Phe86, Thr189
Interface residues without a listed pair, chain 1 (43 interface residues in all): U239, U246, A640, A778

In short:
44 residues of chain Ax and 43 residues of chain 1 are in contact, with 17 hydrogen bonds, 14 salt bridges and
1 aromatic stacking contact. Polar contacts include Arg81(Ax)-C631(1), Asn188(Ax)-A590(1) and
His53(Ax)-U259(1). Cys105(Ax), Cys108(Ax), His139(Ax) and Cys142(Ax) form the Zn2+ site 1.
Here chain Ax is LIM zinc-binding domain-containing protein and chain 1 is Large ribosomal RNA, both from
Leishmania major. Entry 7ANE (Leishmania Major mitochondrial ribosome) was determined by electron microscopy,
deposited together with 7AIH, 7AM2 and 7AOR.
